PDB entry 3SWF | X-ray diffraction, 2.14 A resolution | chains A and B of the 3 polymer chains in the assembly

== Chain A (and B) ==
Protein: cGMP-gated cation channel alpha-1
Source organism: Bos taurus
Notes: fragment: CLZ domain; chain B of this document is another copy of the same molecule, construct and numbering; everything in this record applies to it too
UniProtKB: Q00194 (CNGA1_BOVIN); residues 5-74 here correspond to UniProt positions 621-690 (UniProt number = residue number + 616)
Chain sequence (74 residues; numbered 1 to 74; the number before each row is that of its first residue):
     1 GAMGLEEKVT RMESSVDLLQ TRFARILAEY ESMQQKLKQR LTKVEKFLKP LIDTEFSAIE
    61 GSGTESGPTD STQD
Not modelled in the structure: 1-3, 60-74 (chain B: 1-2, 61-74)
Differences from the reference sequence: expression tag (1-4)
Metal / ion sites: Zn2+: E55 (shared with E55(B) of chain B)
What the authors report for this chain:
  - Zn2+ coordination: E7, E13, D17, E55

== Chain A / chain B interface ==
Residue-residue contacts - 32 pairs, chain A then chain B:
  E6(A) with G4(B); L5(B), hydrogen bond (side chain-backbone); K8(B), salt bridge
  V9(A) with K8(B); M12(B)
  T10(A) with K8(B)
  M12(A) with M12(B), hydrophobic
  E13(A) with M12(B)
  Q20(A) with L19(B); R22(B)
  F23(A) with F23(B), hydrophobic
  L27(A) with F23(B), hydrophobic; I26(B), hydrophobic; Y30(B)
  Y30(A) with Y30(B), hydrophobic; Q34(B), hydrogen bond
  E31(A) with Y30(B), hydrogen bond
  Q34(A) with M33(B)
  K38(A) with M33(B); L37(B)
  L41(A) with L37(B), hydrophobic; R40(B)
  T42(A) with R40(B), hydrogen bond
  V44(A) with V44(B), hydrophobic
  E45(A) with R40(B), salt bridge; V44(B)
  L48(A) with L48(B), hydrophobic
  L51(A) with F47(B)
  I52(A) with F47(B), hydrophobic
  E55(A) with F47(B); L51(B); E55(B)
Other interface residues (no listed pair), chain A (24 interface residues in all): L5, V16, L37, F56
Other interface residues (no listed pair), chain B (20 interface residues in all): V9, L41

== Summary ==
24 residues of chain A and 20 residues of chain B are in contact, with 4 hydrogen bonds and 2 salt bridges.
Among the polar pairs are E6(A)-K8(B), E45(A)-R40(B) and E6(A)-L5(B). The paper reports Zn2+ coordination by
E7(A), E13(A) and D17(A) among others.
Chain A and chain B are both cGMP-gated cation channel alpha-1 (Bos taurus); the structure, CNGA1 621-690
containing CLZ domain, was determined by X-ray diffraction, deposited together with 3SWY.
